6LY5 - chains a and d of the 36 polymer chains in the assembly; structure by electron microscopy, 2.38 A resolution.

# Chain a
Name: PsaA
From: Chaetoceros gracilis
Amino-acid sequence (743 residues; row label = number of the first residue in the row):
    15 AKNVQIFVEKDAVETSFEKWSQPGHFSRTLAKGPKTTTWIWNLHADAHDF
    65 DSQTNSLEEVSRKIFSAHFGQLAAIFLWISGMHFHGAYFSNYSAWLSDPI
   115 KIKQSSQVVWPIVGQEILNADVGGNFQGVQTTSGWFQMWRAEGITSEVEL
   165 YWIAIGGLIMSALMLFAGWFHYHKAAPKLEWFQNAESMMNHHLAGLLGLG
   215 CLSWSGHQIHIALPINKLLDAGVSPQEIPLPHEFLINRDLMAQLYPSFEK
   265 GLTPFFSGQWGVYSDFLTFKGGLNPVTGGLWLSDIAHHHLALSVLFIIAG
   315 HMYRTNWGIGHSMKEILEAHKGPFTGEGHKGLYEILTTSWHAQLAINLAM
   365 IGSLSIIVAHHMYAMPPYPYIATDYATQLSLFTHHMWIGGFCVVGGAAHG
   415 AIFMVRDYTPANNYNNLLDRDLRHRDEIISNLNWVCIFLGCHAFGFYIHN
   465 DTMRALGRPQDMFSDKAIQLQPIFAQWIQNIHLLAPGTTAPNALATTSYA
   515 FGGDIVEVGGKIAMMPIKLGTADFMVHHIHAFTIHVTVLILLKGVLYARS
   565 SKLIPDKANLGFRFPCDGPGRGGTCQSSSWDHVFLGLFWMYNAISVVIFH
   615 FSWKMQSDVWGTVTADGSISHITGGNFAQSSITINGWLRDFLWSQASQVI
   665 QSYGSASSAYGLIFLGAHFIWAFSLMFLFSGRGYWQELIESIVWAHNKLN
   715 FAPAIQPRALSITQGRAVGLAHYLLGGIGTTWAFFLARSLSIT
Unresolved in the structure: 15

# Chain d
Name: PsaD
From: Chaetoceros gracilis
Amino-acid sequence (132 residues; row label = number of the first residue in the row):
    79 PSPIFGGSTGGWLRKAQVEEKYVITWDSPKEQIFEMPTGGAAIMREGPNL
   129 LKLARKEQCLALGTRLRSKYKIKYQFYRVFPNGEVQYLHPKDGVYPEKVN
   179 AGRQGVGQNFRSIGKNVSPIEVKFTGKQPYDL

# How chain a and chain d interact
Residue-residue contacts (24):
  Tyr422(a) - Gly118(d)
  Pro424(a) - Gly118(d)
  Ala425(a) - Ile111(d)
  Tyr428(a) - Ile82(d)
  Tyr428(a) - Ile121(d)
  Asp433(a) - Gly118(d)
  Asp433(a) - Ala119(d)  hydrogen bond (side chain-backbone)
  Arg437(a) - Gly84(d)
  Arg437(a) - Gly85(d)  hydrogen bond (side chain-backbone)
  Arg437(a) - Ser86(d)
  Arg437(a) - Thr87(d)  hydrogen bond (backbone-backbone)
  His438(a) - Thr87(d)
  Asp440(a) - Thr87(d)
  Asp440(a) - Gly88(d)
  Arg563(a) - Glu113(d)  salt bridge
  Ser564(a) - Pro115(d)  hydrogen bond (side chain-backbone)
  Lys566(a) - Arg133(d)  hydrogen bond (backbone-side chain)
  Leu567(a) - Arg133(d)  hydrogen bond (backbone-side chain)
  Pro569(a) - Arg133(d)
  Pro569(a) - Glu135(d)
  Pro569(a) - Gln136(d)
  Pro569(a) - Ala139(d)  hydrophobic
  Arg585(a) - Arg133(d)
  Arg585(a) - Glu135(d)  salt bridge
Other interface residues (no listed pair), chain a (18 interface residues in all): Arg439, Glu441, Ser565, Asp570
Other interface residues (no listed pair), chain d (22 interface residues in all): Phe83, Gly89, Leu91, Thr116, Ala120, Arg143

# In short
18 residues of chain a face 22 of chain d across their interface, with 6 hydrogen bonds and 2 salt bridges.
Polar pairs include Arg563(a)-Glu113(d), Arg585(a)-Glu135(d) and Asp433(a)-Ala119(d).
Chain a is PsaA and chain d is PsaD, both from Chaetoceros gracilis; the structure, Organization and energy
transfer in a huge diatom PSI-FCPI supercomplex, was determined by electron microscopy.
